PDB entry 9E11 | electron microscopy, 2.86 A resolution | chains B and C of the 4 polymer chains in the assembly

Chain B:
Name: Cytoplasmic dynein 1 heavy chain 1
From: Homo sapiens
Reference sequence: Q14204 (DYHC1_HUMAN); numbering as in UniProt (aligned over 1-4646)
Chain sequence (4646 residues; numbered 1 to 4646; the number before each row is that of its first residue):
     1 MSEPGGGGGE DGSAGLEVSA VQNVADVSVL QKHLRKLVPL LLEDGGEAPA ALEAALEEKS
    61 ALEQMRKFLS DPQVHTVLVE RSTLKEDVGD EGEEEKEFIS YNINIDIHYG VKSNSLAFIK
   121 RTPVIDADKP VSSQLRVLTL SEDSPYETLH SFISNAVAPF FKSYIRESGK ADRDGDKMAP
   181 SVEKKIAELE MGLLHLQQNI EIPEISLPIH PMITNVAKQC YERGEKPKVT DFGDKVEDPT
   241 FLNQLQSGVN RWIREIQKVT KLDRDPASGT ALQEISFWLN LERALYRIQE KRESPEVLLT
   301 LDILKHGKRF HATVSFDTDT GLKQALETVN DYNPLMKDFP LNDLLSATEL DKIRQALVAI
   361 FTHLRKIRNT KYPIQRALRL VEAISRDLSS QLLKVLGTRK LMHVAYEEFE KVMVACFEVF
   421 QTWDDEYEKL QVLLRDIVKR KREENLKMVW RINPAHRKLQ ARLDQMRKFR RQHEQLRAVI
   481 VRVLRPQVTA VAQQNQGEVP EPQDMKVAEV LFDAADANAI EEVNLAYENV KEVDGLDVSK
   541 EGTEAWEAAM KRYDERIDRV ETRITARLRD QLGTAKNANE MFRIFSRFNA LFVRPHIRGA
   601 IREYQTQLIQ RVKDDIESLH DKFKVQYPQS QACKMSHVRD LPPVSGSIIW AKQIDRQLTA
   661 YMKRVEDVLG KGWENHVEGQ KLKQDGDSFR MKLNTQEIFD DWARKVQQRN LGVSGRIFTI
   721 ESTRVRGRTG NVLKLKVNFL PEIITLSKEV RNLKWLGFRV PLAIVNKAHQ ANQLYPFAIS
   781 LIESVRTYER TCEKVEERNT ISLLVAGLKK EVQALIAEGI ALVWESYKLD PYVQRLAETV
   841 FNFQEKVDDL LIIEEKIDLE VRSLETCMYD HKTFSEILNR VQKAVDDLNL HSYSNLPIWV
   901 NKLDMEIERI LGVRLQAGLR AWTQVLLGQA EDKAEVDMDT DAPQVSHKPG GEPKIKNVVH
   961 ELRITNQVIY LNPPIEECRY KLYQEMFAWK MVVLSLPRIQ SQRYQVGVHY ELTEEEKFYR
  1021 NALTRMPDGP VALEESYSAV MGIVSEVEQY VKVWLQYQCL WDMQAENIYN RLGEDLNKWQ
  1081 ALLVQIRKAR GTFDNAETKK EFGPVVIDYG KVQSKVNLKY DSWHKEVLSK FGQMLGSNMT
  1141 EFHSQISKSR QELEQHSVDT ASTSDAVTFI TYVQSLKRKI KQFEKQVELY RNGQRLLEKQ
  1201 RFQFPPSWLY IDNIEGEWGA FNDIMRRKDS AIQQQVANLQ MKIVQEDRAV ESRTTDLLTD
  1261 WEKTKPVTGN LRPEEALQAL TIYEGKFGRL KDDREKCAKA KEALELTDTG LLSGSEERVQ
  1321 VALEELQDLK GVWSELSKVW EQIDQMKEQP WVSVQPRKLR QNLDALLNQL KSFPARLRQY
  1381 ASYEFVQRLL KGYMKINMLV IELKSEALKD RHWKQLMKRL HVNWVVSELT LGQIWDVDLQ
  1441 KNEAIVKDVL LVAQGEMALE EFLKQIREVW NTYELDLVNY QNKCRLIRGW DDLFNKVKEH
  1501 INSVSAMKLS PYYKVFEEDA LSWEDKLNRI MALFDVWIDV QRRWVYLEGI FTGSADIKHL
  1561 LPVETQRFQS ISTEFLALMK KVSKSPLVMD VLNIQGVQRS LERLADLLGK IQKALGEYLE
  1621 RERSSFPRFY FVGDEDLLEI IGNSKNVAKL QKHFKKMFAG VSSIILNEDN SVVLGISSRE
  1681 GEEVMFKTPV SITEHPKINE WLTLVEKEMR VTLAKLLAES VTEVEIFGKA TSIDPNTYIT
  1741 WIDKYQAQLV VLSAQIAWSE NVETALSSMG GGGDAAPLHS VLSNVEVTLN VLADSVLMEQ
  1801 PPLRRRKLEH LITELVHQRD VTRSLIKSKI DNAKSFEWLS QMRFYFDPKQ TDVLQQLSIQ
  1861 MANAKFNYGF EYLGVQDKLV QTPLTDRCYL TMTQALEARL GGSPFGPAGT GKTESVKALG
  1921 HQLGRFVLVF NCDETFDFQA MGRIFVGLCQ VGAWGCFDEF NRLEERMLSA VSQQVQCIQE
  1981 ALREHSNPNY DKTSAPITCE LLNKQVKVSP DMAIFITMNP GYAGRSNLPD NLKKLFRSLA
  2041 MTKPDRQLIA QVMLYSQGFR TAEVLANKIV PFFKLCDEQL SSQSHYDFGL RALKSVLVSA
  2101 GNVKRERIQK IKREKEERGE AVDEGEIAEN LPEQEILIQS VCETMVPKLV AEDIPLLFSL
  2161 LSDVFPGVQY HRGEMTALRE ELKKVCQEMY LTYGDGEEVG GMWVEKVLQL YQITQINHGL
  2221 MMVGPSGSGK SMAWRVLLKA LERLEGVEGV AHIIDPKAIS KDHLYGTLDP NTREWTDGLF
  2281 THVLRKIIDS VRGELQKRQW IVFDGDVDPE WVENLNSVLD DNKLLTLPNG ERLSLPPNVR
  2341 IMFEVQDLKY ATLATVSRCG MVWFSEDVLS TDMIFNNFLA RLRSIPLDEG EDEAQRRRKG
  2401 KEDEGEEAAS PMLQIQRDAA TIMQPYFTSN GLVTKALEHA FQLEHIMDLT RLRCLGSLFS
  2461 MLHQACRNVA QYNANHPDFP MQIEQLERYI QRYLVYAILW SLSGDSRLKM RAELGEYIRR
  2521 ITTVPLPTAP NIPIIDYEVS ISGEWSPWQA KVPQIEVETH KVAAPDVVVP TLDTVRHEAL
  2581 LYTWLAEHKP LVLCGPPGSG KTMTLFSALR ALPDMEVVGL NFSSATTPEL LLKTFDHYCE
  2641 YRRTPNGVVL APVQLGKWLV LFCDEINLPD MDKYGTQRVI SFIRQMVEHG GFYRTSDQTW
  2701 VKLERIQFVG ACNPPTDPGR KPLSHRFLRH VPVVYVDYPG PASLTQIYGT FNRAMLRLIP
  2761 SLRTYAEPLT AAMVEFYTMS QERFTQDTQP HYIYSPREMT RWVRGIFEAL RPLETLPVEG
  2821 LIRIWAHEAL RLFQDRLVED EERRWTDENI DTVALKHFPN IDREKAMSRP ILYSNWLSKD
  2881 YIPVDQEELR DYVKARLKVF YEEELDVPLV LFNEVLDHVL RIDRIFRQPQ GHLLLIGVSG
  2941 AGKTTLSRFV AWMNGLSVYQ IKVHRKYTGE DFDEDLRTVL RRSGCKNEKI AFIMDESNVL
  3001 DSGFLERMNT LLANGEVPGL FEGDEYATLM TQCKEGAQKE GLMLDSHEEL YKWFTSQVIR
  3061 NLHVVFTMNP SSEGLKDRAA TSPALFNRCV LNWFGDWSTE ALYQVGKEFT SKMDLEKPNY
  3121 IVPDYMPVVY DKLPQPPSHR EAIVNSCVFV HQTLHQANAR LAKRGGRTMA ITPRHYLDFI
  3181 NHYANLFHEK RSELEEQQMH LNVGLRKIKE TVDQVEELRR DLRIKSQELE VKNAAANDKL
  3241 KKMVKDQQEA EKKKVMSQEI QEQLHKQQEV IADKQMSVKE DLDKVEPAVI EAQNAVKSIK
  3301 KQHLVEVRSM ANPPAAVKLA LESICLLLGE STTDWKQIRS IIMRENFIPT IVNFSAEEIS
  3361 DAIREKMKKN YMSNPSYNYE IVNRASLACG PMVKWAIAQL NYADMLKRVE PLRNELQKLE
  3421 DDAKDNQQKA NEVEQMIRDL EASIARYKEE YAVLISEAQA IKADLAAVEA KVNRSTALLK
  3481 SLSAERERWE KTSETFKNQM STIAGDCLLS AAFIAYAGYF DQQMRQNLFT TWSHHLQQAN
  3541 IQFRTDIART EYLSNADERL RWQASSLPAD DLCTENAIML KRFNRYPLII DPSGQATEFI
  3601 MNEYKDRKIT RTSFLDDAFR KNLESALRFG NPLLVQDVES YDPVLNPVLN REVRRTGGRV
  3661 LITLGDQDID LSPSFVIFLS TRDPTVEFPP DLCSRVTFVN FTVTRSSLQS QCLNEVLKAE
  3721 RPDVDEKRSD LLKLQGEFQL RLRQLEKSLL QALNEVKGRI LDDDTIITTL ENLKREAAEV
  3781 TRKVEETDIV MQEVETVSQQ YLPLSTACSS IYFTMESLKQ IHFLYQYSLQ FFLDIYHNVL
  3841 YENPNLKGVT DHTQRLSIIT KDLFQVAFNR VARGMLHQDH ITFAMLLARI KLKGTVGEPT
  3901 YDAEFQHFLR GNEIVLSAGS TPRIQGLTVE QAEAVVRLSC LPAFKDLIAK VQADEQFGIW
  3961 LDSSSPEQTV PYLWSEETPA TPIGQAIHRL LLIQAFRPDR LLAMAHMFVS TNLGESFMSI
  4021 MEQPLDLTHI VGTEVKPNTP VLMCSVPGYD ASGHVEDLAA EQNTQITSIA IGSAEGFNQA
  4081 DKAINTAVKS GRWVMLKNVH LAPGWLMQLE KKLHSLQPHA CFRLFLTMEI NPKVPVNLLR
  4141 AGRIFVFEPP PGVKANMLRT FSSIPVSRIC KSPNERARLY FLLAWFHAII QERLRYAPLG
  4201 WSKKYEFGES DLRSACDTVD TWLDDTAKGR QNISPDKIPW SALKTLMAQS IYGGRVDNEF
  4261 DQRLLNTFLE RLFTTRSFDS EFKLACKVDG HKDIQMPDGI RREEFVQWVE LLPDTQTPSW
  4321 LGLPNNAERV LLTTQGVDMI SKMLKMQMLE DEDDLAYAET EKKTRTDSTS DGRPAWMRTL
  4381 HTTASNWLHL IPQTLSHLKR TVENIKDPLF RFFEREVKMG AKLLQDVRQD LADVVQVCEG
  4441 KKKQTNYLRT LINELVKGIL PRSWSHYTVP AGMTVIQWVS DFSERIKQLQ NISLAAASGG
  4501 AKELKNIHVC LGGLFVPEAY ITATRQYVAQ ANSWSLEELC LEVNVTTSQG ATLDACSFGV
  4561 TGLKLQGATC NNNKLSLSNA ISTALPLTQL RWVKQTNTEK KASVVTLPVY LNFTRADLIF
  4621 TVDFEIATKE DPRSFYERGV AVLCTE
Unresolved in the structure: 1-1456, 2390-2409, 3243-3448, 4348-4373, 4646
Ion coordination: Mg2+ site 1: Thr-1913 (together with ADP); Mg2+ site 2: Ser-2231, Glu-2344 (together with ATP)
Small-molecule neighbours:
  - ADP (adenosine-5'-diphosphate), molecule 1: Leu-1879, Val-1880, Thr-1882, Thr-1885, Pro-1907, Ala-1908, Gly-1909, Thr-1910, Gly-1911, Lys-1912, Thr-1913, Glu-1914, Ile-2049, Leu-2090, Arg-2091, Lys-2094, Asp-2320, Asp-2321, Arg-2358
  - ADP, molecule 2: Val-2567, Val-2568, Val-2569, Thr-2571, Thr-2574, Pro-2596, Pro-2597, Gly-2598, Ser-2599, Gly-2600, Lys-2601, Thr-2602, Met-2603, Pro-2739, Ile-2747, Tyr-2748, Phe-2751, Pro-2796, Arg-2797, Thr-2800
  - ADP, molecule 3: Val-2907, Pro-2908, Leu-2909, Val-2910, Phe-2912, Val-2915, Val-2938, Ser-2939, Gly-2940, Ala-2941, Gly-2942, Lys-2943, Thr-2944, Thr-2945, Trp-3097, Arg-3174, Leu-3177, Asn-3650
  - ATP (adenosine-5'-triphosphate): Leu-2191, Thr-2192, Trp-2203, Pro-2225, Ser-2226, Gly-2227, Ser-2228, Gly-2229, Lys-2230, Ser-2231, Met-2232, Glu-2344, Leu-2369, Met-2373, Ile-2374, Asn-2377, Leu-2452, Arg-2684, Glu-2688, Arg-2726, Arg-2729
UniProt features mapped onto this chain:
  - binding site (ATP): Gly-1906 to Thr-1913, Gly-2224 to Ser-2231, Gly-2595 to Thr-2602, Gly-2937 to Thr-2944
  - modified residue: Ser-2 (N-acetylserine), Ser-70 (Phosphoserine), Lys-1125 (N6-acetyllysine), Ser-1230 (Phosphoserine), Lys-3480 (N6-acetyllysine), Ser-4162 (Phosphoserine), Lys-4283 (N6-acetyllysine), Thr-4366 (Phosphothreonine), Ser-4368 (Phosphoserine)

Chain C:
Name: Platelet-activating factor acetylhydrolase IB subunit beta
From: Homo sapiens
Reference sequence: P43034 (LIS1_HUMAN); residues 1-410 here = UniProt positions 1-410
Chain sequence (410 residues; numbered 1 to 410; the number before each row is that of its first residue):
     1 MVLSQRQRDE LNRAIADYLR SNGYEEAYSV FKKEAELDVN EELDKKYAGL LEKKWTSVIR
    61 LQKKVMELES KLNEAKEEFT SGGPLGQKRD PKEWIPRPPE KYALSGHRSP VTRVIFHPVF
   121 SVMVSASEDA TIKVWDYETG DFERTLKGHT DSVQDISFDH SGKLLASCSA DMTIKLWDFQ
   181 GFECIRTMHG HDHNVSSVAI MPNGDHIVSA SRDKTIKMWE VQTGYCVKTF TGHREWVRMV
   241 RPNQDGTLIA SCSNDQTVRV WVVATKECKA ELREHEHVVE CISWAPESSY SSISEATGSE
   301 TKKSGKPGPF LLSGSRDKTI KMWDVSTGMC LMTLVGHDNW VRGVLFHSGG KFILSCADDK
   361 TLRVWDYKNK RCMKTLNAHE HFVTSLDFHK TAPYVVTGSV DQTVKVWECR
Unresolved in the structure: 1-88
UniProt features mapped onto this chain:
  - region: Met-1 to Asp-38 (Required for self-association and interaction with PAFAH1B2 and PAFAH1B3), Phe-388 to Arg-410 (Interaction with NDEL1)
  - modified residue: Lys-53 (N6-acetyllysine), Ser-109 (Phosphoserine)

Chain B / chain C interface:
Residue-residue contacts - 41 pairs, chain B then chain C:
  Asn-2875(B) / Lys-318(C)  hydrogen bond (backbone-side chain)
  Trp-2876(B) / Asp-338(C)
  Trp-2876(B) / Asn-339(C)  hydrogen bond (backbone-side chain)
  Leu-2877(B) / Asp-338(C)
  Ser-2878(B) / Lys-318(C)
  Ser-2878(B) / Asp-338(C)
  Lys-2879(B) / Gly-336(C)
  Lys-2879(B) / His-337(C)
  Lys-2879(B) / Asp-338(C)  salt bridge
  Tyr-2892(B) / Asn-339(C)
  Tyr-2892(B) / Phe-382(C)  hydrophobic
  Ala-2895(B) / His-381(C)
  Ala-2895(B) / Phe-382(C)  hydrophobic
  Arg-2896(B) / Asn-339(C)  hydrogen bond
  Arg-2896(B) / Trp-340(C)
  Arg-2896(B) / Asp-358(C)  salt bridge
  Arg-2896(B) / Phe-382(C)
  Lys-2898(B) / Glu-128(C)  salt bridge
  Glu-2902(B) / Arg-212(C)  hydrogen bond (backbone-side chain)
  Glu-2903(B) / Arg-212(C)  hydrogen bond (backbone-side chain)
  Glu-2903(B) / Trp-236(C)
  Glu-2903(B) / Arg-238(C)  salt bridge
  Glu-2903(B) / Arg-316(C)  salt bridge
  Trp-2952(B) / His-277(C)
  Trp-2952(B) / Arg-316(C)
  Trp-2952(B) / Trp-340(C)  hydrophobic
  Met-2953(B) / His-277(C)  hydrogen bond (backbone-side chain)
  Asn-2954(B) / His-277(C)
  Gly-2955(B) / Gln-256(C)  hydrogen bond (backbone-side chain)
  Gly-2955(B) / His-277(C)  hydrogen bond (backbone-side chain)
  Lys-2989(B) / Glu-276(C)  hydrogen bond (side chain-backbone)
  Lys-3039(B) / Arg-273(C)  hydrogen bond (backbone-side chain)
  Arg-3654(B) / Arg-212(C)
  Thr-3656(B) / Asp-151(C)
  Thr-3656(B) / Ala-170(C)
  Thr-3656(B) / His-193(C)
  Gly-3657(B) / Met-172(C)
  Gly-3657(B) / His-193(C)
  Gly-3658(B) / Met-172(C)
  Arg-3659(B) / Asp-151(C)  salt bridge
  Leu-3661(B) / His-193(C)
Also at the interface, not in a pair above, chain C (26 interface residues in all): Pro-110, Asp-192, Asn-194, Asn-254

Overview:
23 residues of chain B face 26 of chain C across their interface, with 10 hydrogen bonds and 6 salt bridges.
Polar contacts include Lys-2879(B)/Asp-338(C), Arg-2896(B)/Asp-358(C) and Lys-2898(B)/Glu-128(C). Chain B
binds 3 copies of ADP and ATP. UniProt lists 32 ATP-binding residues on chain B.
Chain B is Cytoplasmic dynein 1 heavy chain 1 and chain C is Platelet-activating factor acetylhydrolase IB
subunit beta, both from Homo sapiens; the structure, Dimeric motor domains from phi-like dynein-1 bound to a
Lis1 dimer under Lis1 condition, was determined by electron microscopy together with 9E0Z, 9E10, 9E12, 9E13
and 9E14 from the same study.
